Entry 1FWD (X-ray diffraction, 2.00 A resolution); this record covers chains B and C of the 3 polymer chains in the assembly.

# Chain B
Protein: Urease
Organism: Klebsiella aerogenes
Notes: EC 3.5.1.5; engineered mutation(s): C(C 319)A
UniProtKB: P18315 (URE2_KLEAE); residues 1-106 here = UniProt positions 1-106
Sequence (106 residues; numbered 1 to 106; the number before each row is that of its first residue):
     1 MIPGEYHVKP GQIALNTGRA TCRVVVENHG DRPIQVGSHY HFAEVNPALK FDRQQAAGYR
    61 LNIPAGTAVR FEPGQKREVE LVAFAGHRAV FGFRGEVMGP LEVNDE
Disordered / not traced: 102-106
Curated features (UniProtKB/Swiss-Prot):
  - mutagenesis: His39 (H39A: Reduces activity by 20% and reduces thermal stability above 50 degrees Celsius), His41 (H41A: Reduces activity by 30% and reduces thermal stability above 50 degrees Celsius)

# Chain C
Protein: Urease
Organism: Klebsiella aerogenes
Notes: EC 3.5.1.5
UniProtKB: P18314 (URE1_KLEAE); residues 1-567 here = UniProt positions 1-567
Sequence (567 residues; numbered 1 to 567; the number before each row is that of its first residue):
     1 MSNISRQAYA DMFGPTVGDK VRLADTELWI EVEDDLTTYG EEVKFGGGKV IRDGMGQGQM
    61 LAADCVDLVL TNALIVDHWG IVKADIGVKD GRIFAIGKAG NPDIQPNVTI PIGAATEVIA
   121 AEGKIVTAGG IDTHIHWICP QQAEEALVSG VTTMVGGGTG PAAGTHATTC TPGPWYISRM
   181 LQAADSLPVN IGLLGKGNVS QPDALREQVA AGVIGLKIHE DWGATPAAID CALTVADEMD
   241 IQVALHSDTL NESGFVEDTL AAIGGRTIHT FHTEGAGGGH APDIITACAH PNILPSSTNP
   301 TLPYTLNTID EHLDMLMVAH HLDPDIAEDV AFAESRIRRE TIAAEDVLHD LGAFSLTSSD
   361 SQAMGRVGEV ILRTWQVAHR MKVQRGALAE ETGDNDNFRV KRYIAKYTIN PALTHGIAHE
   421 VGSIEVGKLA DLVVWSPAFF GVKPATVIKG GMIAIAPMGD INASIPTPQP VHYRPMFGAL
   481 GSARHHCRLT FLSQAAAANG VAERLNLRSA IAVVKGCRTV QKADMVHNSL QPNITVDAQT
   541 YEVRVDGELI TSEPADVLPM AQRYFLF
Disordered / not traced: 1
Differences from the reference sequence: modified residue (217); engineered mutation Ala319 (Cys in P18314)
Modified / non-standard residues: Lys217 (lysine nz-carboxylic acid; KCX)
Curated features (UniProtKB/Swiss-Prot):
  - active site: His320 (Proton donor)
  - binding site (Ni(2+)): His134, His136, Lys217, His246, His272, Asp360
  - binding site (substrate): His219
  - modified residue: Lys217 (N6-carboxylysine)
  - mutagenesis: His134 (H134A: Abrogates activity and reduces binding to nickel ions), His136 (H136A: Abrogates activity and reduces binding to nickel ions), Lys217 (K217A/C/E: Reduces activity 8000-fold and abrogates binding to nickel ions), His219 (H219A: Reduces activity 500-fold and increases KM 1000-fold. Resistant to inactivation by diethylpyrocarbonate and iodoacetamide; H219N/Q: Increases KM 100-fold; optimum pH is 6), Asp221 (D221A: Reduces activity 1000-fold and increases KM 10-fold; D221N: Reduces activity 50-fold), His246 (H246A: Abrogates activity and reduces binding to nickel ions), His312 (H312A: Enhances thermal stability above 50 degrees Celsius), His320 (H320A: Reduces activity 100000-fold, but increases KM only 3-fold; optimum pH is 6.75. Resistant to inactivation by diethylpyrocarbonate and iodoacetamide ...), Arg336 (R336Q: Reduces activity 10000-fold, but has no effect on KM)

# Interface between chain B and chain C
Pairs across the interface (82):
  Met1(B) - Arg22(C)
  Met1(B) - Asp25(C)
  Met1(B) - Arg563(C)
  Ile2(B) - Arg22(C)
  Pro3(B) - Ala24(C)
  Pro3(B) - Ala438(C)
  Pro3(B) - Tyr564(C)
  Gly4(B) - Val21(C)
  Gly4(B) - Arg22(C)
  Gly4(B) - Ala24(C)  hydrogen bond (backbone-backbone)
  Gly4(B) - Pro437(C)
  Gly4(B) - Ala438(C)
  Glu5(B) - Val21(C)
  Glu5(B) - Arg22(C)  salt bridge
  Glu5(B) - Trp29(C)
  Tyr6(B) - Pro15(C)
  Tyr6(B) - Lys20(C)
  Tyr6(B) - Val21(C)  hydrophobic
  Tyr6(B) - Gly123(C)
  His7(B) - Asp19(C)
  His7(B) - Lys20(C)  hydrogen bond (backbone-backbone)
  His7(B) - Trp29(C)
  Val8(B) - Arg6(C)
  Val8(B) - Gln7(C)
  Val8(B) - Ala10(C)  hydrophobic
  Val8(B) - Asp19(C)
  Lys9(B) - Arg6(C)
  Lys9(B) - Val17(C)
  Lys9(B) - Asp19(C)  hydrogen bond (backbone-side chain)
  Gly11(B) - Ser5(C)
  Gly11(B) - Arg6(C)  hydrogen bond (backbone-backbone)
  Gln12(B) - Asn3(C)  hydrogen bond
  Gln12(B) - Ile4(C)
  Ile13(B) - Asn3(C)
  Ile13(B) - Ile4(C)  hydrogen bond (backbone-backbone)
  Ile13(B) - Arg6(C)
  Ile13(B) - Tyr39(C)  hydrophobic
  Ala14(B) - Ser2(C)
  Ala14(B) - Tyr39(C)
  Leu15(B) - Ser2(C)  hydrogen bond (backbone-backbone)
  Leu15(B) - Ile4(C)  hydrophobic
  Leu15(B) - Tyr39(C)
  Leu15(B) - Gly40(C)
  Asn16(B) - Tyr39(C)  hydrogen bond (backbone-backbone)
  Asn16(B) - Gly40(C)
  Asn16(B) - Glu41(C)
  Arg19(B) - Glu41(C)  salt bridge
  Gly37(B) - Arg52(C)
  Ser38(B) - Val50(C)
  His39(B) - Gly40(C)
  His39(B) - Glu41(C)  salt bridge
  His39(B) - Val50(C)
  His39(B) - Met55(C)
  His39(B) - Gln105(C)
  Tyr40(B) - Met55(C)  hydrophobic
  Arg60(B) - Gly40(C)
  Arg60(B) - Glu41(C)  salt bridge
  Asn62(B) - Ser2(C)  hydrogen bond (side chain-backbone)
  Pro64(B) - Ser2(C)
  Ala65(B) - Phe13(C)
  Ala65(B) - Gly40(C)
  Ala65(B) - Glu42(C)
  Ala65(B) - Val50(C)  hydrophobic
  Gly66(B) - Lys49(C)  hydrogen bond (backbone-side chain)
  Gly66(B) - Val50(C)
  Phe84(B) - Ile104(C)  hydrophobic
  Ala85(B) - Asp103(C)
  Ala85(B) - Ile104(C)  hydrogen bond (backbone-backbone)
  Ala85(B) - Pro106(C)
  Gly86(B) - Pro102(C)
  Gly86(B) - Gln105(C)
  His87(B) - Pro102(C)  hydrogen bond (backbone-backbone)
  His87(B) - Asp103(C)  salt bridge
  Arg88(B) - Asp103(C)  hydrogen bond (backbone-backbone)
  Ala89(B) - Asp103(C)  hydrogen bond (backbone-backbone)
  Ala89(B) - Ile104(C)
  Phe91(B) - Gly54(C)
  Phe91(B) - Gln59(C)
  Phe91(B) - Asp103(C)
  Gly92(B) - Asp53(C)
  Phe93(B) - Gly54(C)
  Phe93(B) - Met55(C)  hydrophobic
Also at the interface, not in a pair above, chain B (37 interface residues in all): Pro10, Ile63, Thr67
Also at the interface, not in a pair above, chain C (44 interface residues in all): Tyr9, Met12, Gly14, Thr16, Gly18, Gly48

# In short
37 residues of chain B face 44 of chain C across their interface; the contacts include 14 hydrogen bonds and 5
salt bridges. Polar contacts include Glu5(B)-Arg22(C), Arg19(B)-Glu41(C) and His39(B)-Glu41(C).
Here chain B is Urease and chain C is Urease, both from Klebsiella aerogenes. Entry 1FWD (Klebsiella aerogenes
urease, C319A variant at ph 9.4) was determined by X-ray diffraction, deposited together with 1FWA, 1FWB,
1FWC, 1FWE, 1FWF, 1FWG, 1FWH and 1FWJ.
